Entry 6ORA (X-ray diffraction, 2.20 A resolution); this record covers chain A.

# Chain A
Name: Quinolinate synthase A
Organism: Pyrococcus horikoshii (strain ATCC 700860 / DSM 12428 / JCM 9974 / NBRC 100139 / OT-3)
Notes: EC 2.5.1.72
UniProtKB: O57767 (NADA_PYRHO); residue numbers follow UniProt; this construct covers 1-300
Chain sequence (300 residues; row label = number of the first residue in the row):
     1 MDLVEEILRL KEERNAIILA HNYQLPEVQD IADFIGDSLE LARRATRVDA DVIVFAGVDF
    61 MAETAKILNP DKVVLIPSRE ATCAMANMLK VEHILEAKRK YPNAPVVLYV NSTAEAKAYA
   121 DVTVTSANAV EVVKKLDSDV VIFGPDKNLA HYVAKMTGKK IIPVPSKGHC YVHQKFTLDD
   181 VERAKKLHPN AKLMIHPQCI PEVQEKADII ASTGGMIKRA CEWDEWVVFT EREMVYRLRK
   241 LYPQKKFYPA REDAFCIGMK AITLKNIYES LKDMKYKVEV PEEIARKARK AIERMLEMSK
Not modelled in the structure: 300
Construct notes: engineered mutation Gln198 (Glu in O57767)
Metal / ion sites: 4Fe-4S cluster Fe: Cys83, Cys170, Cys256 (together with 5XW)
Ligand contacts:
  - 5XW ((2Z)-2-(1-oxidanyl-3-oxidanylidene-propyl)iminobutanedioic acid): His21, Tyr23, Asp37, Ser38, Leu39, Met61, Tyr109, Asn111, Thr125, Ser126, Ala127, His196, Gln198, Ser212, Thr213
  - 4Fe-4S cluster (SF4): Tyr23, Val58, Cys83, Ala84, Met85, Asn111, Cys170, Tyr171, Val172, His173, Gln198, Cys256, Met259
Swiss-Prot annotation at these positions:
  - binding site (iminosuccinate): His21, Ser38, Tyr109 to Asn111, Ser126, Thr213
  - binding site ([4Fe-4S] cluster): Cys83, Cys170, Cys256
Reported in the primary citation:
  - binding site for the ligand 5XR: His21, Asp37, Ser38, Asn111, Thr125, Ser126, His196, Gln198, Thr213
  - binding site for 5XW: Ser126
  - mutagenesis - Y23F, Y109F, E198Q: abolished catalytic activity (citing earlier work)
  - catalytic residues: Tyr23, Tyr109 (proposed by the authors, not directly observed)

# Summary
Chain A binds 4Fe-4S cluster and compound 5XW. Cys83, Cys170 and Cys256 form the 4Fe-4S cluster Fe site.
Curated annotation (UniProt) lists 7 iminosuccinate-binding residues and 3 [4Fe-4S] cluster-binding residues.
The paper reports catalytic residues Tyr23 and Tyr109; Y23F, Y109F and E198Q abolish catalytic activity.
Chain A is Quinolinate synthase A (Pyrococcus horikoshii (strain ATCC 700860 / DSM 12428 / JCM 9974 / NBRC
100139 / OT-3)); the structure, An Unexpected Intermediate in the Reaction Catalyzed by Quinolinate Synthase,
was determined by X-ray diffraction together with 6NSO, 6OR8 and 6NSU from the same study.
